PDB entry 6KRL | X-ray diffraction, 1.60 A resolution | chain A

[Chain A]
Molecule: Mating factor alpha, GH30 Xylanase B
Organism: Saccharomyces uvarum
Reference sequence: chimeric construct of P25501, A0A4V8H018: residues -70 to 18 from P25501 (MFA1_SACUV) positions 1-89 (UniProt number = residue number + 71); residues 23-474 from A0A4V8H018 positions 23-474 (same numbers)
Chain sequence (545 residues; numbered -70 to 474; the number before each row is that of its first residue; numbers below 1 keep their minus sign (Met-70 is residue -70)):
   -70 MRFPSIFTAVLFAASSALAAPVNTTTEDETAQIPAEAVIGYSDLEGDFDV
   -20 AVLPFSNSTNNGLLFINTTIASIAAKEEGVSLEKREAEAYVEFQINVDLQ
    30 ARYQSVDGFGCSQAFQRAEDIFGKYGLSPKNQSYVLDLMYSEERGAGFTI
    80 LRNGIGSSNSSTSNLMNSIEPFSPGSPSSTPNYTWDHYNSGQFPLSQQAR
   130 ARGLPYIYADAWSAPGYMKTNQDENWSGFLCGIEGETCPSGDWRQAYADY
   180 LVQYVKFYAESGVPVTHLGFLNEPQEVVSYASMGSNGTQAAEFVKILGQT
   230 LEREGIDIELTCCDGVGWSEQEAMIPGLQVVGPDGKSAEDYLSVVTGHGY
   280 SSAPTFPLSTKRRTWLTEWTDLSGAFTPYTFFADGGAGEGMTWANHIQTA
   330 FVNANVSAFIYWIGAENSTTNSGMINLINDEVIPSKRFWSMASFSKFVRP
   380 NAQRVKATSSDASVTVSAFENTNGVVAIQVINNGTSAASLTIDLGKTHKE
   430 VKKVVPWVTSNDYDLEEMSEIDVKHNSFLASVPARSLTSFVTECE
Not modelled in the structure: -70 to 19, 474
Construct notes: linker (19-22)
Cystine bridges: Cys160-Cys167, Cys241-Cys242
Glycans and other covalent adducts: N-acetylglucosamine (NAG) linked to Asn60, Asn88, Asn334, Asn346; glycan linked to Asn412
From the paper describing this entry:
  - post-translational modification sites: Asn60, Asn88, Asn334, Asn346, Asn412
  - specificity-determining residues: Glu345, Ser351 (by similarity / conservation)
  - mutagenesis - N93A: unchanged catalytic activity on beechwood xylan
  - mutagenesis - N93A: decreased catalytic activity (xylobiohydrolase activity)
  - specificity-determining residues: Asn93

[In short]
N-acetylglucosamine is covalently linked to Asn60, Asn88, Asn334 and Asn346. The paper reports that N93A
reduces catalytic activity (xylobiohydrolase activity); specificity determinants Glu345, Ser351 and Asn93.
Chain A is Mating factor alpha, GH30 Xylanase B (Saccharomyces uvarum); the structure, Crystal structure of
GH30 xylanase B from Talaromyces cellulolyticus expressed by Pichia pastoris, was determined by X-ray
diffraction.
